5DI9 - chains C and D of the 4 polymer chains in the assembly; structure by X-ray diffraction, 2.28 A resolution.

# Chain C
Molecule: Exportin-1
From: Saccharomyces cerevisiae (strain ATCC 204508 / S288c)
UniProt: P30822 (XPO1_YEAST); numbering as in UniProt; present here: 1-376, 414-1058
Amino-acid sequence (1024 residues; numbered -2 to 1058; 37 numbers in that range are skipped by the numbering (no residue carries them; nothing is unmodelled there); the number before each row is that of its first residue; numbers below 1 keep their minus sign (Gly-2 is residue -2)):
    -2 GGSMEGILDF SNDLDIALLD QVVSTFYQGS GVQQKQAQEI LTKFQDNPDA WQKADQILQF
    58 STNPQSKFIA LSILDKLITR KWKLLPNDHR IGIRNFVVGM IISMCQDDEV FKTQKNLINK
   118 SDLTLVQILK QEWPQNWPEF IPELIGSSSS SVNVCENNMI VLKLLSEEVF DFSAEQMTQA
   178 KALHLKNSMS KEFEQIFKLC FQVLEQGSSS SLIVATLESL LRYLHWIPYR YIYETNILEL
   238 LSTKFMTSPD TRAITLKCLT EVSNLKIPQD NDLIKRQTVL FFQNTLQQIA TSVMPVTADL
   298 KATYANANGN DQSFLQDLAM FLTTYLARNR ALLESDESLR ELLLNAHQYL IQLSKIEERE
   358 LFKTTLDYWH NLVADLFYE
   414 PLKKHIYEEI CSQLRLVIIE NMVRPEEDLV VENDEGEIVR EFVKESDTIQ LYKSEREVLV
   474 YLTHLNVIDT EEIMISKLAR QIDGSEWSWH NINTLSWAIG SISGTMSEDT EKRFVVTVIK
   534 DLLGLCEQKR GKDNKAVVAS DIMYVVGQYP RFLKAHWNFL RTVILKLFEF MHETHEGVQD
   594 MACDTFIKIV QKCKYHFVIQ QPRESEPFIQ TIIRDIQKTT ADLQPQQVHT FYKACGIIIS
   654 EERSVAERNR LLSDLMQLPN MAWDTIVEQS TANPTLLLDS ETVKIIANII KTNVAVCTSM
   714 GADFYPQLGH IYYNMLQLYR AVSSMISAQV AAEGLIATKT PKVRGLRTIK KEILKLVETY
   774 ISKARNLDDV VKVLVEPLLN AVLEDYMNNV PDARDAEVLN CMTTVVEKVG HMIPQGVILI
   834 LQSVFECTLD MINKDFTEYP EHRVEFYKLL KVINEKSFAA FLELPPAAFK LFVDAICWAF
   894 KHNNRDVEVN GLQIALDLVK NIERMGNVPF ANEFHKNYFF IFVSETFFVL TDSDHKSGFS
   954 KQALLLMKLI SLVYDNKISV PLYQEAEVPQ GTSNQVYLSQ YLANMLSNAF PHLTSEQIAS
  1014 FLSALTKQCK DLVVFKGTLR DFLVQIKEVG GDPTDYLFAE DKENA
Not modelled in the structure: -2 to -1, 440-460, 1053-1058
Construct notes: expression tag (-2 to 0); engineered mutation Asp441 (Val in P30822), Gly537 (Asp in P30822), Cys539 (Thr in P30822), Glu540 (Val in P30822), Gln541 (Lys in P30822), Cys1022 (Tyr in P30822)
Metal / ion sites: Zn2+: Cys197, Ser216
From the paper describing this entry:
  - mutagenesis - V441D/D537G/T539C/V540E/K541Q: increased binding to NES peptides (proposed by the authors, not directly observed)

# Chain D
Molecule: Engineered Nuclear Export Signal Peptide (hRio2 NES reverse mutant)
From: Homo sapiens
Notes: fragment: Nuclear Export Signal
Amino-acid sequence (21 residues; numbered 1 to 21; the number before each row is that of its first residue):
     1 GGSYGKIEEL AQNFETMEFS R
Not modelled in the structure: 1-4, 21
Modified residues: Mse17 (selenomethionine)

# How chain C and chain D interact
Contacting residue pairs - 26 pairs, chain C then chain D:
  Lys525(C) - Ile7(D)
  Val529(C) - Lys6(D)
  Val529(C) - Leu10(D)
  Ile532(C) - Leu10(D)  hydrophobic
  Lys533(C) - Leu10(D)
  Leu536(C) - Asn13(D)
  Leu536(C) - Phe14(D)
  Leu536(C) - Mse17(D)
  Lys548(C) - Glu18(D)
  Lys548(C) - Phe19(D)
  Ala549(C) - Phe19(D)  hydrophobic
  Ile555(C) - Phe14(D)  hydrophobic
  Ile555(C) - Mse17(D)
  Met556(C) - Phe14(D)  hydrophobic
  His569(C) - Ile7(D)
  Asn571(C) - Ala11(D)
  Phe572(C) - Leu10(D)  hydrophobic
  Phe572(C) - Phe14(D)  hydrophobic
  Thr575(C) - Ala11(D)
  Thr575(C) - Glu15(D)
  Lys579(C) - Phe14(D)
  Lys579(C) - Glu15(D)  hydrogen bond (side chain-backbone)
  Lys579(C) - Mse17(D)  hydrogen bond (side chain-backbone)
  Phe583(C) - Phe19(D)  hydrophobic
  Glu586(C) - Phe19(D)
  Val591(C) - Phe19(D)  hydrophobic
Other interface residues (no listed pair), chain C (24 interface residues in all): Arg526, Cys539, Lys545, Ala552, Val559, Phe565, Val576
Other interface residues (no listed pair), chain D (11 interface residues in all): Thr16

# Summary
The interface between chain C and chain D involves 24 residues on one side and 11 on the other, with 2
hydrogen bonds. Among the polar pairs are Lys579(C)-Glu15(D) and Lys579(C)-Mse17(D). Cys197(C) and Ser216(C)
form the Zn2+ site. The paper reports that V441D/D537G/T539C/V540E/K541Q of chain C increase binding to NES
peptides.
Chain C is Exportin-1 (Saccharomyces cerevisiae (strain ATCC 204508 / S288c)) and chain D is Engineered
Nuclear Export Signal Peptide (hRio2 NES reverse mutant) (Homo sapiens); the structure, Crystal Structure of
hRio2 NES Reverse Mutant Peptide in complex with CRM1-Ran-RanBP1, was determined by X-ray diffraction (same
publication as 5DH9, 5DHA, 5DHF and 5DIF).
